Entry 6V6V (X-ray diffraction, 1.40 A resolution); this record covers chain A.

# Chain A
Name: Transforming protein RhoA
Source organism: Homo sapiens
Notes: EC 3.6.5.2; fragment: C-terminal trancated at residue 181
UniProt: P61586 (RHOA_HUMAN); residue numbers follow UniProt; this construct covers 1-181
Amino-acid sequence (183 residues; each row starts with the number of its first residue; numbers below 1 keep their minus sign (Gly-1 is residue -1)):
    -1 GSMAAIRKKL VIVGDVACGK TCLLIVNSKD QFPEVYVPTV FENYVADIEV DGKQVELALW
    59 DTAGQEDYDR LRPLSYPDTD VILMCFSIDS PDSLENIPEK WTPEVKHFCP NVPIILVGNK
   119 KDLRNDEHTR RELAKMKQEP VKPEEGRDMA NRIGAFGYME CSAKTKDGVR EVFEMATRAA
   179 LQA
Not modelled in the structure: -1 to 2
Construct notes: expression tag (-1 to 0); engineered mutation Val14 (Gly in P61586), Asn25 (Phe in P61586)
Ion coordination: Mg2+: Thr19, Pro36 (together with GDP)
Ligand contacts:
  - 1,4-diethylene dioxide (DIO), molecule 1: Thr19, Cys20, Val33, Tyr34, Val35
  - 1,4-diethylene dioxide (DIO), molecule 2: Cys20, Ala161, Lys162
  - GDP (guanosine-5'-diphosphate): Asp13, Val14, Ala15, Cys16, Gly17, Lys18, Thr19, Cys20, Tyr34, Pro36, Lys118, Asp120, Leu121, Ser160, Ala161, Lys162
Swiss-Prot annotation at these positions:
  - region: Ala61 to Asp78 (Switch II region)
  - motif: Tyr34 to Tyr42 (Effector region)
  - binding site (GTP): Gly12, Asp13, Ala15 to Thr19, Phe30 to Thr37, Asp59 to Gln63, Asn117 to Asp120, Ser160 to Lys162
  - modified residue: Tyr34 (Microbial infection: O-AMP-tyrosine), Thr37 (Microbial infection: O-AMP-threonine), Asn41 (Microbial infection: ADP-ribosylasparagine), Gln63 (5-glutamyl serotonin)
  - glycosylation: Tyr34 (Microbial infection: O-linked (GlcNAc) tyrosine), Thr37 (Microbial infection: O-alpha-linked (GlcNAc) threonine)
  - cross-link: Lys135 (Glycyl lysine isopeptide (Lys-Gly) (interchain with G-Cter in ubiquitin))
  - natural variant: Glu47 (E47K: In EDFAOB), Pro71 (P71S: In EDFAOB)
  - mutagenesis: Thr19 (T19N: Decreased Rho protein signal transduction. Decreased substrate adhesion-dependent cell spreading. Decreased stress fibers assembly. Decreased cytoplasmic microtubule organization), Tyr34 (Y34A: Abolishes interaction with DGKQ; Y34F: Abolishes AMPylation by Haemophilus IbpA), Thr37 (T37A: Abolished monoglucosylation by C.difficile toxin TcdA. Abolished O-GlcNAcylation by C.novyi toxin TcdA), Gln63 (Q63L: Causes constitutive activation), Lys135 (K135R: Reduced FBXL19-mediated ubiquitination and subsequent degradation)

# Summary
Chain A binds GDP and 1,4-diethylene dioxide. Thr19 and Pro36 form the Mg2+ site. Curated annotation (UniProt)
lists 27 GTP-binding residues and 5 mutagenesis sites.
Chain A is Transforming protein RhoA (Homo sapiens); the structure, Crystal structure of oncogenic RhoA mutant
G14V complexed with GDP, was determined by X-ray diffraction (same publication as 6V6U and 6V6M).
